PDB entry 2CO4 | X-ray diffraction, 1.85 A resolution | chains A and B

== Chain A ==
Molecule: Putative outer membrane protein
Organism: Salmonella typhimurium
Notes: fragment: core pilin domain, nte deleted, residues 48-170
Reference sequence: Q8ZRK4 (Q8ZRK4_SALTY); residues 22-144 here correspond to UniProt positions 48-170 (UniProt number = residue number + 26)
Chain sequence (125 residues; each row starts with the number of its first residue):
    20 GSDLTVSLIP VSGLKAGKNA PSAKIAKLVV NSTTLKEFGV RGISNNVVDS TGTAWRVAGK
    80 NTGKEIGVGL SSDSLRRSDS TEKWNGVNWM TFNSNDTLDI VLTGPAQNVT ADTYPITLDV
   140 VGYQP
Unresolved in the structure: 20-21

== Chain B ==
Molecule: Putative outer membrane protein
Notes: fragment: n-terminal extension, residues 27-46
Reference sequence: Q8ZRK4 (Q8ZRK4_SALTY); residues 1-20 here correspond to UniProt positions 27-46 (UniProt number = residue number + 26)
Chain sequence (20 residues; each row starts with the number of its first residue):
     1 GSFLPNSEQQ KSVDIVFSSP

== Interface between chain A and chain B ==
Pairs across the interface - 73 pairs, chain A then chain B:
  L23(A) with Q9(B)
  V25(A) with Q9(B); K11(B)
  L27(A) with K11(B); V13(B)
  P29(A) with V13(B), hydrophobic; D14(B); I15(B), hydrophobic
  L33(A) with I15(B), hydrophobic; V16(B); F17(B); S18(B), hydrogen bond (backbone-backbone)
  K34(A) with F17(B); S18(B); S19(B); P20(B)
  A35(A) with S18(B), hydrogen bond (backbone-backbone)
  N38(A) with F17(B)
  I44(A) with I15(B); F17(B), hydrophobic
  A45(A) with I15(B), hydrophobic
  L54(A) with L4(B), hydrophobic
  K79(A) with D14(B), salt bridge
  E101(A) with F3(B)
  K102(A) with F3(B)
  W103(A) with F3(B), hydrophobic; P5(B), hydrophobic; E8(B)
  W108(A) with F3(B), hydrophobic; E8(B)
  V128(A) with F17(B), hydrophobic
  A130(A) with F17(B); S19(B)
  D131(A) with I15(B); V16(B); F17(B), hydrogen bond (backbone-backbone)
  T132(A) with D14(B); I15(B); V16(B)
  Y133(A) with V13(B); D14(B); I15(B), hydrogen bond (backbone-backbone); F17(B), hydrophobic
  P134(A) with V13(B); D14(B)
  I135(A) with K11(B); S12(B), hydrogen bond (backbone-side chain); V13(B), hydrogen bond (backbone-backbone); I15(B), hydrophobic
  T136(A) with Q10(B); K11(B); S12(B), hydrogen bond
  L137(A) with Q9(B); Q10(B); K11(B), hydrogen bond (backbone-backbone)
  D138(A) with E8(B); Q9(B); Q10(B)
  V139(A) with S7(B); E8(B); Q9(B), hydrogen bond (backbone-backbone)
  V140(A) with F3(B), hydrophobic; L4(B); S7(B)
  G141(A) with F3(B); L4(B), hydrogen bond (backbone-backbone); S7(B), hydrogen bond (backbone-side chain)
  Y142(A) with G1(B); S2(B); F3(B), hydrophobic
  Q143(A) with G1(B); S2(B), hydrogen bond (backbone-backbone)
  P144(A) with G1(B), hydrogen bond (backbone-backbone)
Interface residues without a listed pair, chain A (37 interface residues in all): D22, I62, I85, L121, T129

== Overview ==
Chain A and chain B form an interface of 37 and 19 residues respectively, with 13 hydrogen bonds and 1 salt
bridge. Among the polar pairs are K79(A)-D14(B), I135(A)-S12(B) and T136(A)-S12(B).
Chain A is Putative outer membrane protein (Salmonella typhimurium) and chain B is Putative outer membrane
protein; the structure, Salmonella enterica SafA pilin in complex with a 19-residue SafA Nte peptide, was
determined by X-ray diffraction (same publication as 2CNY, 2CNZ, 2CO1, 2CO2, 2CO6 and 2CO7).
